PDB entry 6W2P | X-ray diffraction, 1.94 A resolution | chains A and P of the 4 polymer chains in the assembly

== Chain A ==
Molecule: DNA-(apurinic or apyrimidinic site) lyase
Organism: Homo sapiens
Notes: EC 3.1.-.-, 4.2.99.18
UniProtKB: P27695 (APEX1_HUMAN); residues 43-318 here = UniProt positions 43-318
Amino-acid sequence (276 residues; row label = number of the first residue in the row):
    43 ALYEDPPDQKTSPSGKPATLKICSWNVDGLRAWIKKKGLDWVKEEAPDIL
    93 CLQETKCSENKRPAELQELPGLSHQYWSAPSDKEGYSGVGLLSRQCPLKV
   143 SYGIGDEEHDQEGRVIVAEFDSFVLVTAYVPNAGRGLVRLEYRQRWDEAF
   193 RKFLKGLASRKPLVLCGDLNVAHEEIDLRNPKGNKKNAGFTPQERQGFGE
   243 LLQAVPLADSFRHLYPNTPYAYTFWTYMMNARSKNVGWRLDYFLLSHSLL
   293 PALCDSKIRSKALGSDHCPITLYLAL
Differences from the reference sequence: engineered mutation Arg-104 (Leu in P27695)
Ion coordination: Mg2+: Glu-96 (shared with 1 residue of chain D; DC10(P) of chain P)

== Chain P ==
Molecule: 10-nt DNA strand
Sequence (10 nucleotides; row label = number of the first residue in the row):
     1 GCTGATGCGC
Ion coordination: Mg2+: DC10 (shared with Glu-96(A) of chain A; 1 residue of chain D)

== Interface between chain A and chain P ==
Pairs across the interface (8):
  Glu-96(A) / DC10(P)  phosphate contact
  Tyr-128(A) / DC8(P)  hydrogen bond to the base
  Tyr-128(A) / DG9(P)  sugar contact
  Arg-156(A) / DC10(P)  salt bridge to the phosphate
  Tyr-171(A) / DC10(P)  phosphate contact
  Asn-174(A) / DC10(P)  sugar contact
  Arg-177(A) / DC10(P)  base contact
  Arg-181(A) / DC10(P)  salt bridge to the phosphate
Also at the interface, not in a pair above, chain A (8 interface residues in all): Lys-98
Also at the interface, not in a pair above, chain P (4 interface residues in all): DG7

== Summary ==
8 residues of chain A face 4 of chain P across their interface, with 1 hydrogen bond and 2 salt bridges. Polar
pairs include Tyr-128(A)/DC8(P), Arg-156(A)/DC10(P) and Arg-181(A)/DC10(P). Glu-96(A) and DC10(P) coordinate
Mg2+.
Here chain A is DNA-(apurinic or apyrimidinic site) lyase (Homo sapiens) and chain P is a 10-nt DNA strand.
Entry 6W2P (APE1 endonuclease product complex L104R) was determined by X-ray diffraction together with 6W0Q,
6W3L, 6W3N, 6W3Q, 6W3U and 6W43 from the same study.
